7PY3 - chains D and N of the 9 polymer chains in the assembly; structure by electron microscopy, 3.80 A resolution.

[Chain D]
Molecule: DNA-directed RNA polymerase subunit beta'
Source organism: Escherichia coli
Notes: EC 2.7.7.6
UniProt: P0A8T8 (RPOC_ECO57); residue numbers follow UniProt; this construct covers 1-1407
Amino-acid sequence (1407 residues; numbered 1 to 1407; the number before each row is that of its first residue):
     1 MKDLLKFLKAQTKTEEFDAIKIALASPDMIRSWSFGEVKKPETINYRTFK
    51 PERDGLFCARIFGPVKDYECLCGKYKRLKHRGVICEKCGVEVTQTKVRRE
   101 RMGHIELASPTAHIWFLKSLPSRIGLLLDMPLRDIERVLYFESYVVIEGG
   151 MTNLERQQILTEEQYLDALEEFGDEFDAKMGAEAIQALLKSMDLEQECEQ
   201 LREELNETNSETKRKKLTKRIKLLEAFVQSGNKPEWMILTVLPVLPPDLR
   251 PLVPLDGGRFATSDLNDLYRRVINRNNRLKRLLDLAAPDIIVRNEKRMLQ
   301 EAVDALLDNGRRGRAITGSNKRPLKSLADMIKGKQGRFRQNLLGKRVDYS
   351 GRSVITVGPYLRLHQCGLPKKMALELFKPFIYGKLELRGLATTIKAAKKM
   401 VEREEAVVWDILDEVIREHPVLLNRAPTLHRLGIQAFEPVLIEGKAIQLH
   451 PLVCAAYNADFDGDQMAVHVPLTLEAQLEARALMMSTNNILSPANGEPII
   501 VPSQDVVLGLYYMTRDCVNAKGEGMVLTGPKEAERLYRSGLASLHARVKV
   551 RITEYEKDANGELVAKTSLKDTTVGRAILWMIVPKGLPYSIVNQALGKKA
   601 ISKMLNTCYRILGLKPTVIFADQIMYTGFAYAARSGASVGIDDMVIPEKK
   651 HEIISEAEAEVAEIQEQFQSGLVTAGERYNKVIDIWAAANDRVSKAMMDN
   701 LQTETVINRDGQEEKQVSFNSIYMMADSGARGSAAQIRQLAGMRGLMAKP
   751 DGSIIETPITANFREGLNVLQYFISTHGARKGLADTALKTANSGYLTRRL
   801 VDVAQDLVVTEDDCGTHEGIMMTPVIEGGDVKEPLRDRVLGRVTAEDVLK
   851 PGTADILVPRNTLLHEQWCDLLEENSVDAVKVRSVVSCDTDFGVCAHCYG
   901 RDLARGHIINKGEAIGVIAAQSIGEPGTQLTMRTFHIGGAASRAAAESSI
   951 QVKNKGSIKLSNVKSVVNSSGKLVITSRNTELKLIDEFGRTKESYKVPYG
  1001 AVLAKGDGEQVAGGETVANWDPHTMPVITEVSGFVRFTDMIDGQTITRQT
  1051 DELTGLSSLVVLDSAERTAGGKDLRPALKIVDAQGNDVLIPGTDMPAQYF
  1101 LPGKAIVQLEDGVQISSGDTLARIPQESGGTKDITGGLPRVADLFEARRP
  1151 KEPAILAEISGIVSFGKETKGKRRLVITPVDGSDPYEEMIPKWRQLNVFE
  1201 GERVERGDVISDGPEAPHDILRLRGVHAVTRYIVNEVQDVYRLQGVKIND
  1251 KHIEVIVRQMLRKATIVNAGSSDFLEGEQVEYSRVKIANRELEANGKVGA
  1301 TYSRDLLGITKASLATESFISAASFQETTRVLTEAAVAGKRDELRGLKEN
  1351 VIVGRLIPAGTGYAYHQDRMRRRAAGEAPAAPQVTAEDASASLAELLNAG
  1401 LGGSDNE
Unresolved in the structure: 1-15, 932-947, 1127-1136, 1376-1407
UniProt features mapped onto this chain:
  - binding site (Zn(2+)): Cys70, Cys72, Cys85, Cys88, Cys814, Cys888, Cys895, Cys898
  - binding site (Mg(2+)): Asp460, Asp462, Asp464
  - modified residue: Lys972 (N6-acetyllysine)
Bound ions: Zn2+ site 1: Cys70, Cys72, Cys88; Mg2+: Asp460, Asp462, Asp464 (shared with 1 residue of chain R); Zn2+ site 2: Cys888, Cys895, Cys898

[Chain N]
Molecule: ntDNA
Sequence (39 nucleotides; row label = number of the first residue in the row):
     1 GGTCAGTACGTCCTATCGATCTTCGGAAGAGATTCAGAG
Unresolved in the structure: 1-8, 14-16, 39

[How chain D and chain N interact]
Pairs across the interface (15):
  Arg47(D) with DG10(N), salt bridge to the phosphate
  Leu120(D) with DG29(N), sugar contact; DA30(N), sugar contact
  Arg133(D) with DA32(N), salt bridge to the phosphate
  Lys219(D) with DA30(N), salt bridge to the phosphate
  Arg270(D) with DC13(N), base contact
  Asn274(D) with DC13(N), base contact
  Arg1148(D) with DA27(N), salt bridge to the phosphate; DA28(N), salt bridge to the phosphate
  Lys1167(D) with DG37(N), salt bridge to the phosphate; DA38(N), salt bridge to the phosphate
  Thr1169(D) with DG37(N), phosphate contact
  Lys1170(D) with DA36(N), hydrogen bond to the phosphate; DG37(N), salt bridge to the phosphate
  Arg1174(D) with DA38(N), salt bridge to the phosphate
Also at the interface, not in a pair above, chain D (17 interface residues in all): Pro41, Pro131, Lys216, Arg278, Asp1143, Lys1311
Also at the interface, not in a pair above, chain N (11 interface residues in all): DG31

[In short]
The interface between chain D and chain N involves 17 residues on one side and 11 on the other; the contacts
include 1 hydrogen bond and 9 salt bridges. Among the polar pairs are Lys1170(D)-DA36(N), Arg47(D)-DG10(N) and
Arg133(D)-DA32(N).
Chain D is DNA-directed RNA polymerase subunit beta' (Escherichia coli) and chain N is ntDNA; the structure,
CryoEM structure of E.coli RNA polymerase elongation complex bound to NusA (the consensus NusA-EC), was
determined by electron microscopy together with 7PY0, 7PY1, 7PY5, 7PY6, 7PY7, 7PY8 and 4 further entries from
the same study.
